Entry 8FCO (electron microscopy, 3.31 A resolution); this record covers chains C and B of the 8 polymer chains in the assembly.

# Chain C (and B)
Protein: Transitional endoplasmic reticulum ATPase
Source organism: Homo sapiens
Notes: EC 3.6.4.6; chain B of this document is another copy of the same molecule, construct and numbering; everything in this record applies to it too
Reference sequence: P55072 (TERA_HUMAN); numbering as in UniProt (aligned over 1-806)
Chain sequence (806 residues; numbered 1 to 806; the number before each row is that of its first residue):
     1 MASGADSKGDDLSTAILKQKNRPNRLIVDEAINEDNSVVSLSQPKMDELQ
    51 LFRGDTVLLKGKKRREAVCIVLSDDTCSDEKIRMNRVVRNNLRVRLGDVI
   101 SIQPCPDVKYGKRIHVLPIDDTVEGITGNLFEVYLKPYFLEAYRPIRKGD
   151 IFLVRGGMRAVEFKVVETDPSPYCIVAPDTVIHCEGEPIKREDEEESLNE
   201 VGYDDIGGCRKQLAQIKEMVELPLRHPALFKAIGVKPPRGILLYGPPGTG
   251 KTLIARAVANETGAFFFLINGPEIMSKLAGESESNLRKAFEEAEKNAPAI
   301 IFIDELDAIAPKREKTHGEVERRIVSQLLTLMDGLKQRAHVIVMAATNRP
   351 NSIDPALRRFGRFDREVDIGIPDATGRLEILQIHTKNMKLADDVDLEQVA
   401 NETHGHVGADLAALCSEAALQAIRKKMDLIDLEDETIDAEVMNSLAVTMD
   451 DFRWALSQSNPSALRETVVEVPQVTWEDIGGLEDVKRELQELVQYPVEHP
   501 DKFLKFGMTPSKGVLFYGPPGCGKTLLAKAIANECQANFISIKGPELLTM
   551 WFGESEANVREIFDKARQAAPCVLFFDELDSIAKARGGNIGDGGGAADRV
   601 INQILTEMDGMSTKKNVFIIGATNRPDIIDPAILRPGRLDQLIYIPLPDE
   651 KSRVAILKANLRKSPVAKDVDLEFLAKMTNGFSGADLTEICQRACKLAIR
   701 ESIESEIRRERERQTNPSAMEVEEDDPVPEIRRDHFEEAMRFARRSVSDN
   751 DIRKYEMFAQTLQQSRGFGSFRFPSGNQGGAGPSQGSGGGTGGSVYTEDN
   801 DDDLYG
Disordered / not traced: 1-22, 708-727, 764-806 (chain B: 1-22, 500-508, 708-727, 764-806)
Residues lining bound ligands:
  - ADP (adenosine-5'-diphosphate), molecule 1: Asp205, Ile206, Gly207, Gly208, Pro247, Gly248, Thr249, Gly250, Thr252, Leu253, Ile380, His384, Gly408, Ala409, Ala412
  - ADP, molecule 2: Asp478, Ile479, Gly480, Pro520, Gly521, Cys522, Gly523, Lys524, Thr525, Leu526, Ile656, Gly684, Ala685, Thr688
UniProt features mapped onto this chain:
  - region: Thr797 to Gly806 (Interaction with UBXN6)
  - motif: Asp802 to Gly806 (PIM motif)
  - binding site (ATP): Pro247 to Leu253, Asn348, His384, Gly521 to Leu526
  - modified residue: Ala2 (N-acetylalanine), Ser3 (Phosphoserine), Ser7 (Phosphoserine), Ser13 (Phosphoserine), Ser37 (Phosphoserine), Lys315 (N6,N6,N6-trimethyllysine), Thr436 (Phosphothreonine), Ser462 (Phosphoserine), Lys502 (N6-acetyllysine), Lys505 (N6-acetyllysine), Lys668 (N6-acetyllysine), Ser702 (Phosphoserine), Lys754 (N6-acetyllysine), Ser770 (Phosphoserine), Ser775 (Phosphoserine), Ser787 (Phosphoserine), Tyr805 (Phosphotyrosine)
  - cross-link (Glycyl lysine isopeptide (Lys-Gly)): Lys8 (interchain with G-Cter in SUMO2), Lys18 (interchain with G-Cter in SUMO2)
  - natural variant: Arg95 (R95G: In IBMPFD1), Gly97 (G97E: In CMT2Y), Ile126 (I126F: In IBMPFD1; uncertain significance), Arg155 (R155C: In IBMPFD1; R155H: In FTDALS6 and IBMPFD1; R155L: In IBMPFD1; R155P: In IBMPFD1; R155S: In IBMPFD1), Arg159 (R159G: In FTDALS6; R159H: In IBMPFD1), Ala160 (A160T: In IBMPFD1; uncertain significance), Glu185 (E185K: In CMT2Y), Arg191 (R191Q: In FTDALS6 and IBMPFD1), Leu198 (L198W: In IBMPFD1), Ala232 (A232E: In IBMPFD1), Ile254 (I254F: In IBMPFD1; uncertain significance), Ile369 (I369T: In IBMPFD1; uncertain significance), 2 further natural variant entries in UniProt
  - mutagenesis: Phe52 to Asp55 (Abolishes interaction with NPLOC4; when associated with A-110), Arg53 (R53A: Minor effect on affinity for ATP and ADP), Arg86 (R86A: Strongly increased affinity for ATP. Strongly reduced affinity for ADP), Tyr110 (Y110A: Abolishes interaction with NPLOC4; when associated with 52-A--A-55), Arg113 to His115 (Severely reduced binding to DERL1), Phe131 (F131R: Severely reduced binding to DERL1), Leu140 (L140D: Severely reduced binding to DERL1), Asp179 (D179R: No effect on binding to DERL1), His183 (H183W: Severely reduced binding to DERL1), Lys251 (K251Q: Impairs ERAD degradation of HMGCR and does not inhibit interaction with RHBDD1; when associated with Q-524), Glu305 (E305Q: Defect in ubiquitin-dependent protein degradation by the proteasome; when associated with Q-578), Lys312 (K312A: Does not affect methylation by VCPKMT), 8 further mutagenesis entries in UniProt

# How chain C and chain B interact
Residue-residue contacts (62; chain C residue first):
  Pro247(C) - Phe360(B)  hydrophobic
  Pro272(C) - Ser326(B)
  Pro272(C) - Thr330(B)
  Glu273(C) - Thr330(B)
  Met275(C) - Arg322(B)  hydrogen bond (backbone-side chain)
  Met275(C) - Arg323(B)
  Met275(C) - Ser326(B)
  Ser276(C) - Arg323(B)
  Ser276(C) - Ser326(B)
  Ser276(C) - Gln327(B)
  Lys277(C) - Arg323(B)  hydrogen bond (backbone-side chain)
  Leu278(C) - Arg323(B)
  Ala279(C) - Arg323(B)
  Glu305(C) - Arg359(B)  salt bridge
  Glu305(C) - Arg362(B)  salt bridge
  Asp307(C) - Arg359(B)  salt bridge
  His317(C) - Glu314(B)  hydrogen bond (side chain-backbone)
  His317(C) - Thr316(B)
  His317(C) - His317(B)
  Val320(C) - Glu319(B)
  Val320(C) - Arg322(B)
  Glu321(C) - Arg322(B)  salt bridge
  Asn348(C) - Arg359(B)
  Ala409(C) - Phe360(B)  hydrophobic
  Asp410(C) - Phe360(B)
  Ala413(C) - Val235(B)  hydrophobic
  Ser416(C) - Ile233(B)
  Ser416(C) - Val235(B)
  Glu417(C) - Ile233(B)
  Glu417(C) - Val235(B)
  Leu420(C) - Leu229(B)
  Leu420(C) - Ile233(B)  hydrophobic
  Arg424(C) - Ala228(B)  hydrogen bond (side chain-backbone)
  Arg424(C) - Leu229(B)
  Arg424(C) - Ala232(B)
  Asn460(C) - Arg365(B)
  Ser462(C) - Phe360(B)
  Pro545(C) - Thr606(B)
  Pro545(C) - Asp609(B)
  Leu548(C) - Asn602(B)
  Thr549(C) - Gln603(B)  hydrogen bond
  Phe552(C) - Glu556(B)
  Phe552(C) - Asp598(B)
  Phe552(C) - Arg599(B)  hydrogen bond (backbone-side chain)
  Phe552(C) - Asn602(B)
  Glu578(C) - Arg635(B)  salt bridge
  Lys584(C) - Ala597(B)
  Arg586(C) - Gly593(B)
  Arg586(C) - Gly594(B)
  Gly587(C) - Gly594(B)
  Gly587(C) - Gly595(B)
  Gly587(C) - Ala596(B)  hydrogen bond (backbone-backbone)
  Ile590(C) - Gly588(B)
  Ile590(C) - Ile590(B)
  Ile590(C) - Gly595(B)
  Gly591(C) - Asp592(B)
  Gly591(C) - Gly594(B)  hydrogen bond (backbone-backbone)
  Gly591(C) - Gly595(B)
  Asp592(C) - Asp592(B)
  Asp592(C) - Gly593(B)
  Asn624(C) - Arg635(B)  hydrogen bond
  Asn750(C) - Thr761(B)  hydrogen bond (side chain-backbone)
Also at the interface, not in a pair above, chain C (42 interface residues in all): Ala308, Gly318, Ala585, Asn589, Arg693, Ser748
Also at the interface, not in a pair above, chain B (41 interface residues in all): Arg313, Leu329, Tyr495, Ile628, Pro631, Leu762

# Summary
42 residues of chain C face 41 of chain B across their interface; the contacts include 10 hydrogen bonds and 5
salt bridges. Polar pairs include Glu305(C)-Arg359(B), Glu305(C)-Arg362(B) and Asp307(C)-Arg359(B). Bound to
chain C: ADP.
Both chains are Transitional endoplasmic reticulum ATPase (Homo sapiens). Entry 8FCO (Cryo-EM structure of
p97:UBXD1 meta state) was determined by electron microscopy together with 8FCL, 8FCM, 8FCN, 8FCP, 8FCQ, 8FCR
and 8FCT from the same study.
